7WT9 - chains E and A of the 3 polymer chains in the assembly; structure by electron microscopy, 4.30 A resolution (low resolution: residue-level contacts below are approximate; hydrogen-bond / salt-bridge calls are withheld).

[Chain E]
Name: Spike glycoprotein
Organism: Severe acute respiratory syndrome coronavirus 2
Notes: fragment: rbd
UniProtKB: P0DTC2 (SPIKE_SARS2); aligned to UniProt positions 1-1271 over residues 3-1273 (the alignment contains insertions or deletions, so no single offset holds)
Sequence (1271 residues; each row starts with the number of its first residue):
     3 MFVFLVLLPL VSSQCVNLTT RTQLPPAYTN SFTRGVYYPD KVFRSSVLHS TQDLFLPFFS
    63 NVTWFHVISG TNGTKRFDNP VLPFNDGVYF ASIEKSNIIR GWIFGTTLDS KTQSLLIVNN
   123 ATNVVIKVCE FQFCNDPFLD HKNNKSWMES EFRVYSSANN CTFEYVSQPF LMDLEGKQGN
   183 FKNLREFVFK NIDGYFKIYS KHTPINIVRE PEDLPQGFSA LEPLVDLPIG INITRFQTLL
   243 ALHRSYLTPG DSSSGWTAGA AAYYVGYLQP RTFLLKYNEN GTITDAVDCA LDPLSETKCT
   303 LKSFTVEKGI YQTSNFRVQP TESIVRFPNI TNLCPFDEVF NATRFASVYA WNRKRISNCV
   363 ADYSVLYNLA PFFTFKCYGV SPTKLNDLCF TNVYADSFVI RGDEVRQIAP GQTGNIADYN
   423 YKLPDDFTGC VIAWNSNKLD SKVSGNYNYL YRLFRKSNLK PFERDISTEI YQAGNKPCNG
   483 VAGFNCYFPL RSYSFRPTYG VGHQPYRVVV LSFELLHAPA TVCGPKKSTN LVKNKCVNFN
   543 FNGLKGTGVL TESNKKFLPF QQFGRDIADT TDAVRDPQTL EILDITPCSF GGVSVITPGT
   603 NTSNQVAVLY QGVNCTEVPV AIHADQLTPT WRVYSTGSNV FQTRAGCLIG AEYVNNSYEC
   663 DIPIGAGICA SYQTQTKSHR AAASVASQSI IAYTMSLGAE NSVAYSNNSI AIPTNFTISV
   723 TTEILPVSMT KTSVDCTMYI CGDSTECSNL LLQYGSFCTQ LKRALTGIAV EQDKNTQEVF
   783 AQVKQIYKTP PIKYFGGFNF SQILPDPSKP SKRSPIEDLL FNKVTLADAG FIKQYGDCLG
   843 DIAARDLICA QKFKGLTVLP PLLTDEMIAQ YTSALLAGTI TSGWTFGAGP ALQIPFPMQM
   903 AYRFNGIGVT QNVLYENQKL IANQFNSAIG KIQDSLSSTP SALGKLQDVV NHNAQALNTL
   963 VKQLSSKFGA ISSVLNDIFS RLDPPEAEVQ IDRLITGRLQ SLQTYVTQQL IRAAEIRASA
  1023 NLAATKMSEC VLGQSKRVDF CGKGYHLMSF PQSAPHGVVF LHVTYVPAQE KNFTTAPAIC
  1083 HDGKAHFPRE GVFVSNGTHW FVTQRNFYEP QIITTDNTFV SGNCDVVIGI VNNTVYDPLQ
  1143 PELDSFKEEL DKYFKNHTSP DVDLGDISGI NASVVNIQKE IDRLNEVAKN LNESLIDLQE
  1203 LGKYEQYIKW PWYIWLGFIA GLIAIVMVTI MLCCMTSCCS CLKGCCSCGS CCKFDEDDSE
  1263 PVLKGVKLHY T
Not modelled in the structure: 3-329, 531-1273
Sequence notes: variant V69 (Ala67 in P0DTC2), I95 (Thr in P0DTC2), D142 (Gly in P0DTC2), I209 (Leu212 in P0DTC2), D339 (Gly in P0DTC2), L371 (Ser in P0DTC2), P373 (Ser in P0DTC2), F375 (Ser in P0DTC2), N417 (Lys in P0DTC2), K440 (Asn in P0DTC2), S446 (Gly in P0DTC2), N477 (Ser in P0DTC2), K478 (Thr in P0DTC2), A484 (Glu in P0DTC2), R493 (Gln in P0DTC2), S496 (Gly in P0DTC2), R498 (Gln in P0DTC2), Y501 (Asn in P0DTC2), H505 (Tyr in P0DTC2), K547 (Thr in P0DTC2), G614 (Asp in P0DTC2), Y655 (His in P0DTC2), K679 (Asn in P0DTC2), H681 (Pro in P0DTC2), K764 (Asn in P0DTC2), Y796 (Asp in P0DTC2), K856 (Asn in P0DTC2), H954 (Gln in P0DTC2), K969 (Asn in P0DTC2), F981 (Leu in P0DTC2); insertion (212-214); engineered mutation A683 (Arg in P0DTC2), A685 (Arg in P0DTC2), P817 (Phe in P0DTC2), P892 (Ala in P0DTC2), P899 (Ala in P0DTC2), P942 (Ala in P0DTC2), P986 (Lys in P0DTC2), P987 (Val in P0DTC2)
Swiss-Prot annotation at these positions:
  - lipidation (S-palmitoyl cysteine): C1243, C1250
  - glycosylation: N19 (N-linked (GlcNAc...) (complex) asparagine), N63 (N-linked (GlcNAc...) (hybrid) asparagine), T678 (O-linked (GlcNAc...) threonine)
Disulfides: C336-C361, C379-C432, C391-C525, C480-C488

[Chain A]
Name: Light chain of Fab 9A8
Organism: Homo sapiens
Notes: antibody fragment or engineered binder
Sequence (107 residues; row label = number of the first residue in the row):
     1 DIQMTQSPSS LSASVGDRVT ITCQASQDIN IYLNWYQQKP GKAPKLLIYD ASNLETGVPS
    61 RFSGSGSGTD FTFTINSLQP EDIATYYCQQ YDNLPRTFGQ GTKVEIK
Disulfides: C23-C88

[Chain E / chain A interface]
Contacting residue pairs (5):
  Y501(E) - S67(A)
  G502(E) - D28(A)
  H505(E) - D28(A)
  H505(E) - I29(A)
  H505(E) - N30(A)
Interface residues without a listed pair, chain E (4 interface residues in all): R403
Interface residues without a listed pair, chain A (5 interface residues in all): Y32
Interface features reported in the paper:
  - epitope / paratope residues, chain E: H505(E)

[Summary]
Chain E and chain A form an interface of 4 and 5 residues respectively. The paper reports the epitope/paratope
residue H505(E).
Here chain E is Spike glycoprotein (Severe acute respiratory syndrome coronavirus 2) and chain A is Light
chain of Fab 9A8 (Homo sapiens). Entry 7WT9 (SARS-CoV-2 Omicron variant spike RBD in complex with Fab 9A8) was
determined by electron microscopy together with 7WT7 and 7WT8 from the same study.
